PDB entry 4OTS | X-ray diffraction, 1.70 A resolution | chain A

# Chain A
Molecule: Polyhedrin
From: Operophtera brumata cypovirus 18
Reference sequence: Q30C70 (Q30C70_9REOV); numbering as in UniProt (aligned over 2-248)
Amino-acid sequence (248 residues; row label = number of the first residue in the row):
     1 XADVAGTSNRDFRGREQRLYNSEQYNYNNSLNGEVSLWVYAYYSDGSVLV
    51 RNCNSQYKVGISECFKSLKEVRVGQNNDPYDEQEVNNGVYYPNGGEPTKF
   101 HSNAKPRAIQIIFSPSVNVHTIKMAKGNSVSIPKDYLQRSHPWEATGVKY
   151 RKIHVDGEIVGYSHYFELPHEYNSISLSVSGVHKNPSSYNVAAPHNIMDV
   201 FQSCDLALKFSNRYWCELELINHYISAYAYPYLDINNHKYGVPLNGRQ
Differences from the reference sequence: acetylation (1)
Modified positions: ACE (acetyl group) at position 1
Small-molecule neighbours: ATP (adenosine-5'-triphosphate): His-154, Val-155, Asp-156, Gly-157

# In short
Bound to chain A: ATP.
Chain A is Polyhedrin (Operophtera brumata cypovirus 18); the structure, Crystal Structure of isolated
Operophtera brumata CPV18, was determined by X-ray diffraction, deposited together with 4OTV.
